PDB entry 6S9M | X-ray diffraction, 2.00 A resolution | chain A

Chain A:
Protein: Lock2_KRKRKAKITW
Organism: synthetic construct
Sequence (302 residues; row label = number of the first residue in the row):
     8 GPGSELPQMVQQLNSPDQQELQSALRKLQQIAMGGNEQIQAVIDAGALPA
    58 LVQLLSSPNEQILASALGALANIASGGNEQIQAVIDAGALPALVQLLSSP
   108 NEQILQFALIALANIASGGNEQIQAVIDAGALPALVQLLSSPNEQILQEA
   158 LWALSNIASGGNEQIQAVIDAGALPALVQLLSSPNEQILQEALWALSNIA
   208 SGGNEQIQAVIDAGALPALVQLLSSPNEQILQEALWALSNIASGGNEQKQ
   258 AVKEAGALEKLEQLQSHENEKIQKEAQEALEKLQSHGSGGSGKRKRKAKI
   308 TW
Unresolved in the structure: 8-9
What the authors report for this chain:
  - specificity-determining residues: G75, I117

Summary:
The paper reports specificity determinants G75 and I117.
Chain A is Lock2_KRKRKAKITW (synthetic construct); the structure, Designed Armadillo Repeat protein Lock2
fused to target peptide KRKRKAKITW, was determined by X-ray diffraction together with 6S9L, 6S9N, 6S9O and
6S9P from the same study.
